Entry 9CQ2 (X-ray diffraction, 2.20 A resolution); this record covers chains B and A of the 4 polymer chains in the assembly.

[Chain B]
Molecule: 3-oxoacid CoA-transferase, B subunit
Source organism: Thermosipho melanesiensis
Notes: EC 2.8.3.9
UniProt: A6LM39 (A6LM39_THEM4); numbering as in UniProt (aligned over 1-214)
Amino-acid sequence (215 residues; numbered 1 to 215; the number before each row is that of its first residue):
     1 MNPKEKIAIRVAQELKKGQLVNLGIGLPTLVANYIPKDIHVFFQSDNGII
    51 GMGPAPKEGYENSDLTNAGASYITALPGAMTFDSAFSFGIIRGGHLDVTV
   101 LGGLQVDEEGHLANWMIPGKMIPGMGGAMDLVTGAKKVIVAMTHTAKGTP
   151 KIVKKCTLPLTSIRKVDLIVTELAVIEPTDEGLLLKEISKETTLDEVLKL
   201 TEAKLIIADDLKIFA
Unresolved in the structure: 1
Sequence notes: engineered mutation Asp-46 (Glu in A6LM39); expression tag (215)
Metal / ion sites: Mg2+ site 1: Asp-195 (shared with 2 residues of chain C); Mg2+ site 2: Leu-198, Thr-201
What the authors report for this chain:
  - conformationally variable residues (side-chain flip): Asp-46
  - contacts within the chain: Asn-22/Asp-46 (hydrogen bond)
  - mutagenesis - I25K, F42T/Q44E, F42T/S45C, G103A/Q105E, Q105A, Q105E: unchanged catalytic activity

[Chain A]
Molecule: 3-oxoacid CoA-transferase, A subunit
Source organism: Thermosipho melanesiensis
Notes: EC 2.8.3.8
UniProt: A6LM40 (A6LM40_THEM4); numbering as in UniProt (aligned over 1-217)
Amino-acid sequence (217 residues; row label = number of the first residue in the row):
     1 MKVVDISKINELVKEGATLMIGGFLGVGTPENIIDEIIRHNISNLTVIAN
    51 DTAFEDRGIGKLVKNKLCKKVIVSHIGTNPETQRQMIEGTLEVELVPQGT
   101 LAERIRAAGVGLGGILTPTGVGTVVEKDKKVIEVEGKKYLLELPIHADVA
   151 LIKAKKADYLGNLVYNLTAENFNPIMALAAKTVIAEVEEIVPTGTLSPNE
   201 IKTPGIIVDYIVTGVTR
Unresolved in the structure: 214-217
Metal / ion sites: Mg2+: Lys-181, Asp-209
What the authors report for this chain:
  - mutagenesis - L25M/F54L/T78L, P118E: unchanged catalytic activity
  - specificity-determining residues: Leu-25 (proposed by the authors, not directly observed)

[Chain B / chain A interface]
Pairs across the interface (68; chain B residue first):
  Asp-46(B) / Gln-98(A)
  Asn-47(B) / Phe-24(A)
  Asn-47(B) / Thr-168(A)  hydrogen bond
  Asn-47(B) / Asn-171(A)
  Gly-48(B) / Thr-168(A)
  Ile-49(B) / Thr-168(A)
  Ser-63(B) / Val-27(A)
  Asp-64(B) / Asn-166(A)  hydrogen bond
  Asp-64(B) / Leu-167(A)
  Asp-64(B) / Thr-168(A)  hydrogen bond (backbone-side chain)
  Asp-64(B) / Ala-169(A)  hydrogen bond (backbone-backbone)
  Leu-65(B) / Thr-168(A)
  Thr-66(B) / Val-27(A)
  Thr-66(B) / Thr-168(A)  hydrogen bond (backbone-side chain)
  Ala-68(B) / Phe-24(A)
  Ala-68(B) / Leu-25(A)
  Gly-69(B) / Leu-25(A)
  Ala-70(B) / Leu-25(A)  hydrophobic
  Thr-81(B) / Leu-167(A)
  Thr-81(B) / Lys-202(A)
  Phe-82(B) / Glu-170(A)
  Asp-83(B) / Glu-170(A)  hydrogen bond (backbone-side chain)
  Asp-83(B) / Asn-171(A)
  Asp-83(B) / Pro-174(A)
  Ser-84(B) / Ala-102(A)
  Ser-84(B) / Asn-171(A)  hydrogen bond (backbone-backbone)
  Ser-84(B) / Phe-172(A)  hydrogen bond (side chain-backbone)
  Ala-85(B) / Ala-102(A)  hydrophobic
  Ala-85(B) / Glu-103(A)
  Ala-85(B) / Ile-175(A)
  Phe-88(B) / Gln-98(A)
  Phe-88(B) / Gly-99(A)
  Arg-92(B) / Gly-99(A)  hydrogen bond (side chain-backbone)
  Arg-92(B) / Glu-103(A)
  Arg-92(B) / Thr-117(A)
  Arg-92(B) / Thr-119(A)
  Trp-115(B) / Val-124(A)  hydrophobic
  Ile-122(B) / Ile-76(A)
  Ile-122(B) / Gln-83(A)  hydrogen bond (backbone-side chain)
  Ile-122(B) / Met-86(A)  hydrophobic
  Pro-123(B) / His-75(A)  hydrogen bond (backbone-side chain)
  Pro-123(B) / Ile-76(A)  hydrogen bond (backbone-backbone)
  Pro-123(B) / Gly-77(A)  hydrogen bond (backbone-backbone)
  Gly-124(B) / Ser-74(A)
  Gly-124(B) / His-75(A)
  Gly-124(B) / Leu-95(A)
  Met-125(B) / Ser-74(A)  hydrogen bond (backbone-backbone)
  Met-125(B) / Val-96(A)
  Met-125(B) / Pro-97(A)
  Met-125(B) / Val-125(A)  hydrophobic
  Gly-126(B) / Ser-74(A)  hydrogen bond (backbone-backbone)
  Gly-126(B) / Pro-97(A)
  Gly-126(B) / Gln-98(A)  hydrogen bond (backbone-backbone)
  Gly-127(B) / Gln-98(A)
  Met-129(B) / Pro-97(A)  hydrophobic
  Met-129(B) / Thr-119(A)
  Met-129(B) / Thr-123(A)
  Met-129(B) / Val-125(A)  hydrophobic
  Asp-130(B) / Pro-97(A)
  Asp-130(B) / Gln-98(A)
  Asp-130(B) / Gly-99(A)  hydrogen bond (side chain-backbone)
  Asp-130(B) / Thr-119(A)  hydrogen bond
  Thr-133(B) / Pro-118(A)
  Leu-160(B) / Thr-123(A)
  Thr-161(B) / Thr-123(A)
  Ser-162(B) / Thr-123(A)
  Ile-163(B) / Val-121(A)
  Ile-163(B) / Gly-122(A)
Also at the interface, not in a pair above, chain B (34 interface residues in all): Asn-62, Asn-67
Also at the interface, not in a pair above, chain A (39 interface residues in all): Phe-54, Thr-100, Gly-120, Lys-155, Glu-188

[In short]
34 residues of chain B and 39 residues of chain A are in contact; the contacts include 18 hydrogen bonds.
Polar pairs include Asn-47(B)/Thr-168(A), Asp-64(B)/Asn-166(A) and Asp-64(B)/Thr-168(A). From the paper: I25K,
F42T/Q44E and F42T/S45C of chain B, among others, leave catalytic activity unchanged; the specificity
determinant Leu-25(A); 8 substitutions were tested in all.
Here chain B is 3-oxoacid CoA-transferase, B subunit and chain A is 3-oxoacid CoA-transferase, A subunit, both
from Thermosipho melanesiensis. Entry 9CQ2 (CtfAB E46D active site mutant hydrolase) was determined by X-ray
diffraction together with 9CRY, 9CSC and 9CTD from the same study.
